PDB entry 6Y4B | X-ray diffraction, 5.00 A resolution (low resolution: residue-level contacts below are approximate; hydrogen-bond / salt-bridge calls are withheld) | chains F and A

Chain F:
Molecule: 76-nt RNA strand
From: Escherichia coli
Sequence (76 nucleotides; numbered 1 to 76; the number before each row is that of its first residue):
     1 GCCCGGAUAGCUCAGUCGGUAGAGCAGGGGAUUGAAAAUCCCCGUGUCCU
    51 UGGUUCGAUUCCGAGUCCGGGCACCA
Covalently attached groups: phenylalanine (PHE) linked to A76
Modified residues: 4SU (4-thiouridine-5'-monophosphate) at position 8, H2U (5,6-dihydrouridine-5'-monophosphate) at position 16, H2U (5,6-dihydrouridine-5'-monophosphate) at position 20, PSU (pseudouridine-5'-monophosphate) at position 32, PSU (pseudouridine-5'-monophosphate) at position 39, 5MU (5-methyluridine 5'-monophosphate) at position 54, PSU (pseudouridine-5'-monophosphate) at position 55
What the authors report for this chain:
  - contacts within the chain: G19/C56

Chain A:
Name: Cyclodipeptide synthase
From: Candidatus Glomeribacter gigasporarum BEG34
UniProtKB: G2JBB2 (G2JBB2_9BURK); numbering as in UniProt (aligned over 1-291)
Amino-acid sequence (297 residues; row label = number of the first residue in the row):
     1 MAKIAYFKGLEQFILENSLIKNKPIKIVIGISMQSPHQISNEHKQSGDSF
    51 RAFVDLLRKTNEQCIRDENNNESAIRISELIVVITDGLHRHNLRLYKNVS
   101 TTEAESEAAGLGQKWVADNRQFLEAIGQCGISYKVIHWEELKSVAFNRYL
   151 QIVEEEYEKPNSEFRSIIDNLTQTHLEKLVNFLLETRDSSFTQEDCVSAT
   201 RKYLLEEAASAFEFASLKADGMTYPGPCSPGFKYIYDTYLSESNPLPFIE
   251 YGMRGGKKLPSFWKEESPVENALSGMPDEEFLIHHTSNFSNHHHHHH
Disordered / not traced: 1-8, 70-74, 269-297
Differences from the reference sequence: expression tag (292-297)
Small-molecule neighbours: phenylalanine (PHE): Gly-30, Ser-32, Thr-85, Glu-207, Tyr-224, Cys-228
What the authors report for this chain:
  - catalytic residues: Ser-32 (citing earlier work)
  - mutagenesis - S32A: abolished catalytic activity

Interface between chain F and chain A:
Pairs across the interface (8; chain F residue first):
  G1(F) with Arg-254(A); Gly-255(A); Gly-256(A)
  C2(F) with Arg-254(A); Gly-255(A)
  C74(F) with Ile-39(A)
  A76(F) with Ser-32(A); Thr-174(A)
Interface residues without a listed pair, chain F (7 interface residues in all): G70, G71, C72
Interface residues without a listed pair, chain A (8 interface residues in all): Gly-9, Tyr-224

Overview:
7 residues of chain F and 8 residues of chain A are in contact. Chain A binds phenylalanine. Phenylalanine is
covalently linked to A76(F). The paper reports the catalytic residue Ser-32(A); S32A of chain A abolishes
catalytic activity.
Here chain F is a 76-nt RNA strand (Escherichia coli) and chain A is Cyclodipeptide synthase (Candidatus
Glomeribacter gigasporarum BEG34). Entry 6Y4B (Structure of cyclodipeptide synthase from Candidatus
Glomeribacter gigasporarum bound to Phe-tRNAPhe) was determined by X-ray diffraction, deposited together with
6Y3G.
